PDB entry 7OF1 | electron microscopy, 3.10 A resolution | chains 1 and e of the 42 polymer chains in the assembly

== Chain 1 ==
Molecule: 25S rRNA
From: Saccharomyces cerevisiae (strain ATCC 204508 / S288c)
Sequence (3396 nucleotides; row label = number of the first residue in the row; note: 69 numbers in that range are skipped by the numbering (no residue carries them; nothing is unmodelled there); a row labelled like 2247A-2247Z holds insertion residues (2247A, then the next letters in order)):
     1 GUUUGACCUC AAAUCAGGUA GGAGUACCCG CUGAACUUAA GCAUAUCAAU AAGCGGAGGA
    61 AAAGAAACCA ACCGGGAUUG CCUUAGUAAC GGCGAGUGAA GCGGCAAAAG CUCAAAUUUG
   121 AAAUCUGGUA CCUUCGGUGC CCGAGUUGUA AUUUGGAGAG GGCAACUUUG GGGCCGUUCC
   181 UUGUCUAUGU UCCUUGGAAC AGGACGUCAU AGAGGGUGAG AAUCCCGUGU GGCGAGGAGU
   241 GCGGUUCUUU GUAAAGUGCC UUCGAAGAGU CGAGUUGUUU GGGAAUGCAG CUCUAAGUGG
   301 GUGGUAAAUU CCAUCUAAAG CUAAAUAUUG GCGAGAGACC GAUAGCGAAC AAGUACAGUG
   361 AUGGAAAGAU GAAAAGAACU UUGAAAAGAG AGUGAAAAAG UACGUGAAAU UGUUGAAAGG
   421 GAAGGGCAUU UGAUCAGACA UGGUGUUUUG UGCCCUCUGC UCCUUGUGGG UAGGGGAAUC
   481 UCGCAUUUCA CUGGGCCAGC AUCAGUUUUG GUGGCAGGAU AAAUCCAUAG GAAUGUAGCU
   541 UGCCUCGGUA AGUAUUAUAG CCUGUGGGAA UACUGCCAGC UGGGACUGAG GACUGCGACG
   601 UAAGUCAAGG AUGCUGGCAU AAUGGUUAUA UGCCGCCCGU CUUGAAACAC GGACCAAGGA
   661 GUCUAACGUC UAUGCGAGUG UUUGGGUGUA AAACCCAUAC GCGUAAUGAA AGUGAACGUA
   721 GGUUGGGGCC UCGCAAGAGG UGCACAAUCG ACCGAUCCUG AUGUCUUCGG AUGGAUUUGA
   781 GUAAGAGCAU AGCUGUUGGG ACCCGAAAGA UGGUGAACUA UGCCUGAAUA GGGUGAAGCC
   841 AGAGGAAACU CUGGUGGAGG CUCGUAGCGG UUCUGACGUG CAAAUCGAUC GUCGAAUUUG
   901 GGUAUAGGGG CGAAAGACUA AUCGAACCAU CUAGUAGCUG GUUCCUGCCG AAGUUUCCCU
   961 CAGGAUAGCA GAAGCUCGUA UCAGUUUUAU GAGGUAAAGC GAAUGAUUAG AGGUUCCGGG
  1021 GUCGAAAUGA CCUUGACCUA UUCUCAAACU UUAAAUAUGU AAGAAGUCCU UGUUACUUAA
  1081 UUGAACGUGG ACAUUUGAAU GAAGAGCUUU UAGUGGGCCA UUUUUGGUAA GCAGAACUGG
  1141 CGAUGCGGGA UGAACCGAAC GUAGAGUUAA GGUGCCGGAA UACACGCUCA UCAGACACCA
  1201 CAAAAGGUGU UAGUUCAUCU AGACAGCCGG ACGGUGGCCA UGGAAGUCGG AAUCCGCUAA
  1261 GGAGUGUGUA ACAACUCACC GGCCGAAUGA ACUAGCCCUG AAAAUGGAUG GCGCUCAAGC
  1321 GUGUUACCUA UACUCUACCG UCAGGGUUGA UAUGAUGCCC UGACGAGUAG GCAGGCGUGG
  1381 AGGUCAGUGA CGAAGCCUAG ACCGUAAGGU CGGGUCGAAC GGCCUCUAGU GCAGAUCUUG
  1441 GUGGUAGUAG CAAAUAUUCA AAUGAGAACU UUGAAGACUG AAGUGGGGAA AGGUUCCACG
  1501 UCAACAGCAG UUGGACGUGG GUUAGUCGAU CCUAAGAGAU GGGGAAGCUC CGUUUCAAAG
  1561 GCCUGAUUUU AUGCAGGCCA CCAUCGAAAG GGAAUCCGGU UAAGAUUCCG GAACCUGGAU
  1621 AUGGAUUCUU CACGGUAACG UAACUGAAUG UGGAGACGUC GGCGCGAGCC CUGGGAGGAG
  1681 UUAUCUUUUC UUCUUAACAG CUUAUCACCC CGGAAUUGGU UUAUCCGGAG AUGGGGUCUU
  1741 AUGGCUGGAA GAGGCCAGCA CCUUUGCUGG CUCCGGUGCG CUUGUGACGG CCCGUGAAAA
  1801 UCCACAGGAA GGAAUAGUUU UCAUGCCAGG UCGUACUGAU AACCGCAGCA GGUCUCCAAG
  1861 GUGAACAGCC UCUAGUUGAU AGAAUAAUGU AGAUAAGGGA AGUCGGCAAA AUAGAUCCGU
  1921 AACUUCGGGA UAAGGAUUGG CUCUAAGGGU CGGGUAGUGA GGGCCUUGGU CAGACGCAGC
  1981 GGGCGUGCUU GUGGACUGCU UGGUGGGGCU UGCUCUGCUA GGCGGACUAC UUGCGUGCCU
  2041 UGUUGUAGAC GGCCUUGGUA GGUCUCUUGU AGACCGUCGC UUGCUACAAU UAACGAUCAA
  2101 CUUAGAACUG GUACGGACAA GGGGAAUCUG ACUGUCUAAU UAAAACAUAG CAUUGCGAUG
  2161 GUCAGAAAGU GAUGUUGACG CAAUGUGAUU UCUGCCCAGU GCUCUGAAUG UCAAAGUGAA
  2221 GAAAUUCAAC CAAGCGCGGG UAAACGG
2247A-2247Z CGGGAGUAACUAUGACUCUCUUAAGG
2248A-2248Z UAGCCAAAUGCCUCGUCAUCUAAUUA
2249A-2249Q GUGACGCGCAUGAAUGG
  2313 A
  2318 UUAACGAGAU UCCCACUGUC CCUAUCUACU AUCUAGCGAA ACCACAGCCA AGGGAACGGG
  2378 CUUGGCAGAA UCAGCGGGGA AAGAAGACCC UGUUGAGCUU GACUCUAGUU UGACAUUGUG
  2438 AAGAGACAUA GAGGGUGUAG AAUAAGUGGG AGCUUCGGCG CCAGUGAAAU ACCACUACCU
  2498 UUAUAGUUUC UUUACUUAUU CAAUGAAGCG GAGCUGGAAU UCAUUUUCCA CGUUCUAGCA
  2558 UUCAAGGUCC CAUUCGGGGC UGAUCCGGGU UGAAGACAUU GUCAGGUGGG GAGUUUGGCU
  2618 GGGGCGGCAC AUCUGUUAAA CGAUAACGCA GAUGUCCUAA GGGGGGCUCA UGGAGAACAG
  2678 AAAUCUCCAG UAGAACAAAA GGGUAAAAGC CCCCUUGAUU UUGAUUUUCA GUGUGAAUAC
  2738 AAACCAUGAA AGUGUGGCCU AUCGAUCCUU UAGUCCCUCG GAAUUUGAGG CUAGAGGUGC
  2798 CAGAAAAGUU ACCACAGGGA UAACUGGCUU GUGGCAGUCA AGCGUUCAUA GCGACAUUGC
  2858 UUUUUGAUUC UUCGAUGUCG GCUCUUCCUA UCAUACCGAA GCAGAAUUCG GUAAGCGUUG
  2918 GAUUGUUCAC CCACUAAUAG GGAACGUGAG CUGGGUUUAG ACCGUCGUGA GACAGGUUAG
  2978 UUUUACCCUA CUGAUGAAUG UUACCGCAAU AGUAAUUGAA CUUAGUACGA GAGGAACAGU
  3038 UCAUUCGGAU AAUUGGUUUU UGCGGCUGUC UGAUCAGGCA UUGCCGCGAA GCUACCAUCC
  3098 GCUGGAUUAU GGCUGAACGC CUCUAAGUCA GAAUCCAUGC UAGAACGCGG UGAUUUCUUU
  3158 GCUCCACACA AUAUAGAUGG AUACGAAUAA GGCGUCCUUG UGGCGUCGCU GAACCAUAGC
  3218 AGGCUAGCAA CGGUGCACUU GGCGGAAAGG CCUUGGGUGC UUGCUGGCGA AUUGCAAUGU
  3278 CAUUUUGCGU GGGGAUAAAU CAUUUGUAUA CGACUUAGAU GUACAACGGG GUAUUGUAAG
  3338 CAGUAGAGUA GCCUUGUUGU UACGAUCUGC UGAGAUUAAG CCUUUGUUGU CUGAUUUGU
Not modelled in the structure: 1-2, 441-493, 962, 994-1051, 1074-1076, 1130-1132, 1350-1353, 1567-1571, 1954-2092, 2112, 2204-2209, 2247A-2247Z, 2248A-2248Z, 2249A-2249Q, 2318, 2402-2405, 2408-2410, 2447-2502, 2537-2544, 2597, 2614-2767, 2794-2799, 2816-2818, 2821-2823, 2841-2849, 2859-2871, 2979-2981, 3351

== Chain e ==
Protein: 60S ribosomal protein L32
From: Saccharomyces cerevisiae (strain ATCC 204508 / S288c)
Reference sequence: P38061 (RL32_YEAST); residue numbers follow UniProt; this construct covers 1-130
Amino-acid sequence (130 residues; row label = number of the first residue in the row):
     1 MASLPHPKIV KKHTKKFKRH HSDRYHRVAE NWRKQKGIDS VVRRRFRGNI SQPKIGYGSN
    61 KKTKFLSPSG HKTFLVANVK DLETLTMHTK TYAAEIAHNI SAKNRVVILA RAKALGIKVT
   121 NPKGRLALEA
Not modelled in the structure: 1, 128-130
Curated features (UniProtKB/Swiss-Prot):
  - modified residue: Ser-40 (Phosphoserine)

== Chain 1 / chain e interface ==
Contacting residue pairs - 138 pairs, chain 1 then chain e:
  A408(1) / His-26(e)  hydrogen bond to the phosphate
  A409(1) / His-26(e)  phosphate contact
  A423(1) / Arg-24(e)  base contact
  G424(1) / Asp-23(e)  hydrogen bond to the sugar
  G425(1) / Asp-23(e)  sugar contact
  G425(1) / Gly-48(e)  hydrogen bond to the base
  G425(1) / Ile-50(e)  sugar contact
  G426(1) / Lys-15(e)  salt bridge to the phosphate
  G426(1) / Gly-48(e)  sugar contact
  G426(1) / Ile-50(e)  sugar contact
  C427(1) / Lys-15(e)  salt bridge to the phosphate
  G437(1) / Ser-69(e)  sugar contact
  G437(1) / Lys-118(e)  phosphate contact
  G437(1) / Lys-123(e)  salt bridge to the phosphate
  A438(1) / Lys-118(e)  salt bridge to the phosphate
  G590(1) / Lys-62(e)  salt bridge to the phosphate
  U626(1) / Thr-14(e)  phosphate contact
  C634(1) / Arg-47(e)  hydrogen bond to the phosphate
  G635(1) / Arg-47(e)  salt bridge to the phosphate
  C637(1) / Arg-24(e)  sugar contact
  C638(1) / His-20(e)  salt bridge to the phosphate
  C638(1) / His-21(e)  salt bridge to the phosphate
  G639(1) / Gln-35(e)  phosphate contact
  G639(1) / Gly-37(e)  phosphate contact
  G639(1) / Ser-40(e)  phosphate contact
  U640(1) / Gly-37(e)  phosphate contact
  U640(1) / Ile-38(e)  phosphate contact
  C641(1) / Asp-39(e)  hydrogen bond to the base
  U642(1) / Ile-38(e)  base contact
  U642(1) / Asp-39(e)  base contact
  A645(1) / Asp-39(e)  phosphate contact
  C654(1) / Arg-27(e)  salt bridge to the phosphate
  C655(1) / His-26(e)  phosphate contact
  C655(1) / Arg-27(e)  salt bridge to the phosphate
  C944(1) / Arg-33(e)  salt bridge to the phosphate
  C945(1) / Trp-32(e)  phosphate contact
  C945(1) / Arg-33(e)  phosphate contact
  C945(1) / Lys-34(e)  hydrogen bond to the phosphate
  C945(1) / Lys-36(e)  salt bridge to the phosphate
  U946(1) / Trp-32(e)  hydrogen bond to the phosphate
  U946(1) / Lys-34(e)  phosphate contact
  U946(1) / Pro-53(e)  phosphate contact
  G947(1) / Lys-54(e)  phosphate contact
  G947(1) / Ile-55(e)  hydrogen bond to the phosphate
  U1144(1) / Arg-43(e)  salt bridge to the phosphate
  G1145(1) / Arg-44(e)  salt bridge to the phosphate
  G1145(1) / Arg-45(e)  hydrogen bond to the sugar
  G1145(1) / Phe-46(e)  phosphate contact
  C1146(1) / Arg-45(e)  phosphate contact
  C1146(1) / Phe-46(e)  phosphate contact
  C1146(1) / Arg-47(e)  hydrogen bond to the phosphate
  G1147(1) / Arg-47(e)  salt bridge to the phosphate
  C1160(1) / Arg-45(e)  hydrogen bond to the base
  G1161(1) / Lys-54(e)  sugar contact
  G1161(1) / Gly-56(e)  hydrogen bond to the base
  U1162(1) / Lys-12(e)  sugar contact
  U1162(1) / Lys-54(e)  salt bridge to the phosphate
  U1162(1) / Gly-56(e)  sugar contact
  U1162(1) / Tyr-57(e)  phosphate contact
  C1338(1) / Lys-12(e)  hydrogen bond to the sugar
  C1338(1) / Gly-58(e)  sugar contact
  C1338(1) / Asn-60(e)  sugar contact
  C1339(1) / Ile-55(e)  sugar contact
  C1339(1) / Gly-58(e)  sugar contact
  C1339(1) / Ser-59(e)  sugar contact
  C1339(1) / Asn-60(e)  phosphate contact
  C1339(1) / Lys-61(e)  hydrogen bond to the phosphate
  G1340(1) / Ile-55(e)  sugar contact
  G1340(1) / Lys-61(e)  phosphate contact
  G1365(1) / Ile-55(e)  base contact
  A1366(1) / Arg-45(e)  hydrogen bond to the sugar
  G1367(1) / Arg-45(e)  salt bridge to the phosphate
  U1368(1) / Arg-43(e)  sugar contact
  A1386(1) / Lys-80(e)  salt bridge to the phosphate
  G1387(1) / Asn-78(e)  phosphate contact
  U1388(1) / Ala-77(e)  sugar contact
  U1388(1) / Asn-78(e)  phosphate contact
  U1388(1) / Asn-99(e)  hydrogen bond to the sugar
  U1388(1) / Ile-100(e)  sugar contact
  G1389(1) / Asn-99(e)  sugar contact
  G1389(1) / Ile-100(e)  phosphate contact
  G1389(1) / Ser-101(e)  hydrogen bond to the phosphate
  G1389(1) / Asn-104(e)  hydrogen bond to the phosphate
  A1390(1) / Ser-101(e)  phosphate contact
  C1391(1) / Ser-101(e)  sugar contact
  C1391(1) / Lys-103(e)  base contact
  G1392(1) / Ala-102(e)  hydrogen bond to the phosphate
  A1393(1) / Asn-99(e)  phosphate contact
  A1393(1) / Arg-125(e)  salt bridge to the phosphate
  A1394(1) / His-98(e)  salt bridge to the phosphate
  C1402(1) / Pro-68(e)  phosphate contact
  C1403(1) / Lys-11(e)  salt bridge to the phosphate
  C1403(1) / Phe-65(e)  sugar contact
  C1403(1) / Leu-66(e)  phosphate contact
  C1403(1) / Pro-68(e)  phosphate contact
  G1404(1) / Lys-11(e)  salt bridge to the phosphate
  G1404(1) / Lys-16(e)  hydrogen bond to the base
  G1404(1) / Thr-63(e)  phosphate contact
  G1404(1) / Lys-64(e)  phosphate contact
  G1404(1) / Phe-65(e)  hydrogen bond to the phosphate
  U1405(1) / Phe-17(e)  sugar contact
  U1405(1) / Pro-53(e)  sugar contact
  U1405(1) / Lys-54(e)  hydrogen bond to the base
  U1405(1) / Ile-55(e)  base contact
  U1405(1) / Tyr-57(e)  sugar contact
  U1405(1) / Gly-58(e)  phosphate contact
  U1405(1) / Ser-59(e)  hydrogen bond to the phosphate
  A1406(1) / Phe-17(e)  sugar contact
  A1406(1) / Trp-32(e)  sugar contact
  A1406(1) / Pro-53(e)  sugar contact
  A1407(1) / Trp-32(e)  sugar contact
  A1407(1) / Arg-33(e)  hydrogen bond to the phosphate
  G1408(1) / Lys-16(e)  hydrogen bond to the base
  G1408(1) / Asn-31(e)  hydrogen bond to the phosphate
  G1408(1) / Arg-33(e)  salt bridge to the phosphate
  U1410(1) / Leu-75(e)  sugar contact
  U1410(1) / Glu-95(e)  hydrogen bond to the sugar
  C1411(1) / Ile-96(e)  sugar contact
  C1411(1) / Ala-97(e)  phosphate contact
  C1411(1) / His-98(e)  salt bridge to the phosphate
  C1411(1) / Arg-105(e)  phosphate contact
  C1411(1) / Asn-121(e)  hydrogen bond to the phosphate
  G1412(1) / His-98(e)  phosphate contact
  G1412(1) / Arg-105(e)  salt bridge to the phosphate
  G1412(1) / Lys-123(e)  phosphate contact
  G1412(1) / Gly-124(e)  phosphate contact
  G1413(1) / Lys-123(e)  phosphate contact
  G1413(1) / Gly-124(e)  phosphate contact
  G1413(1) / Arg-125(e)  hydrogen bond to the phosphate
  A1433(1) / Arg-19(e)  salt bridge to the phosphate
  A1433(1) / His-20(e)  base contact
  A1433(1) / His-21(e)  base contact
  A1433(1) / Tyr-25(e)  base contact
  A1433(1) / Arg-27(e)  hydrogen bond to the base
  A1433(1) / Val-28(e)  base contact
  A2361(1) / Arg-24(e)  base contact
  A2361(1) / Tyr-25(e)  hydrogen bond to the sugar
  C2362(1) / Arg-24(e)  sugar contact
Other interface residues (no listed pair), chain 1 (74 interface residues in all): C497, G591, G625, U627, G652, A656, A1143, G1148, A1163, G1434, G2377
Other interface residues (no listed pair), chain e (73 interface residues in all): Pro-7, Lys-8, Lys-18, Asn-49, Ser-67

== Summary ==
74 residues of chain 1 face 73 of chain e across their interface, with 31 hydrogen bonds and 26 salt bridges.
Polar pairs include G425(1)/Gly-48(e), C641(1)/Asp-39(e) and C1160(1)/Arg-45(e).
Here chain 1 is 25S rRNA and chain e is 60S ribosomal protein L32, both from Saccharomyces cerevisiae (strain
ATCC 204508 / S288c). Entry 7OF1 (Nog1-TAP associated immature ribosomal particle population A from S.
cerevisiae) was determined by electron microscopy (same publication as 7OHU and 7OHY).
